PDB entry 6NKM | X-ray diffraction, 1.90 A resolution | chains B and D of the 4 polymer chains in the assembly

== Chain B (and D) ==
Molecule: Short chain dehydrogenase
Organism: Penicillium fellutanum
Notes: chain D of this document is another copy of the same molecule, construct and numbering; everything in this record applies to it too
UniProt: L0E2Z4 (L0E2Z4_9EURO); residues 1-265 here = UniProt positions 1-265
Sequence (265 residues; row label = number of the first residue in the row):
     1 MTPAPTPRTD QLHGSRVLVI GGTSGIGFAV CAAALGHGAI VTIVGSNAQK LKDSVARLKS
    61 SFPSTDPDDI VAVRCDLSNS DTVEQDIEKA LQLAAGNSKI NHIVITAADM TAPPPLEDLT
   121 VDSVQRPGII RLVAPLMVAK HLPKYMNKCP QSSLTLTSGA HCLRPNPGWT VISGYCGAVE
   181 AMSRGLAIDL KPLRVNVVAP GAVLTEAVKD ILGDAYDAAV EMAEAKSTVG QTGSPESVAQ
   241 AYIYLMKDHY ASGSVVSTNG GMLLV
Disordered / not traced: 1-8
Differences from the reference sequence: conflict Asn166 (Asp in L0E2Z4)
Swiss-Prot annotation at these positions:
  - binding site (NADP(+)): Thr23, Ser24, Ile26, Ser46, Asn47, Lys50, Asp76, Arg131, Val203, Thr205
Ligand contacts: NADP (NAP; NADP nicotinamide-adenine-dinucleotide phosphate): Gly21, Gly22, Thr23, Ser24, Gly25, Ile26, Gly45, Ser46, Asn47, Lys50, Cys75, Asp76, Leu77, Ser78, Thr106, Ala107, Ala108, Met110, Ile130, Arg131, Thr157, Ser158, Gly159, Pro200, Gly201, Ala202, Val203, Thr205, Ala207, Val208
What the authors report for this chain:
  - binding site for NADP: Arg131
  - catalytic residues: Arg131 (from molecular simulation)

== Chain B / chain D interface ==
Pairs across the interface (67):
  Pro150(B) with Val229(D), hydrophobic; Gln231(D)
  Arg184(B) with Leu264(D)
  Ala187(B) with Thr228(D); Leu264(D), hydrophobic
  Ile188(B) with Leu264(D)
  Lys191(B) with Thr228(D)
  Pro192(B) with Thr228(D); Val229(D)
  Arg194(B) with Val229(D)
  Gly201(B) with Tyr250(D)
  Ala202(B) with Tyr250(D), hydrogen bond (backbone-side chain)
  Thr228(B) with Ala187(D); Ile188(D); Lys191(D); Pro192(D); Ser252(D), hydrogen bond
  Val229(B) with Pro192(D); Arg194(D)
  Gln231(B) with Pro150(D); Tyr250(D)
  Thr232(B) with Tyr250(D)
  Gly233(B) with Tyr250(D)
  Ser237(B) with Asp248(D); His249(D), hydrogen bond (side chain-backbone)
  Gln240(B) with Tyr244(D); Lys247(D)
  Ala241(B) with Tyr244(D), hydrophobic
  Tyr244(B) with Gln240(D); Ala241(D), hydrophobic; Tyr244(D), hydrophobic; Val256(D); Thr258(D)
  Lys247(B) with Gln240(D)
  Asp248(B) with Ser237(D); Thr258(D), hydrogen bond
  His249(B) with Ser237(D)
  Tyr250(B) with Gly201(D); Ala202(D), hydrogen bond (side chain-backbone); Gln231(D); Thr232(D); Gly233(D); Val238(D), hydrophobic; Thr258(D); Asn259(D), hydrogen bond (side chain-backbone); Gly260(D), hydrogen bond (backbone-backbone)
  Ala251(B) with Thr258(D)
  Ser252(B) with Thr228(D); Asn259(D); Gly261(D), hydrogen bond (backbone-backbone)
  Gly253(B) with Leu264(D)
  Ser254(B) with Ser257(D)
  Val256(B) with Tyr244(D)
  Ser257(B) with Ser254(D)
  Thr258(B) with Tyr244(D); Asp248(D), hydrogen bond; Tyr250(D); Ala251(D)
  Asn259(B) with Tyr250(D), hydrogen bond (backbone-side chain); Ser252(D)
  Gly260(B) with Tyr250(D), hydrogen bond (backbone-backbone)
  Gly261(B) with Ser252(D), hydrogen bond (backbone-backbone)
  Leu264(B) with Arg184(D); Ala187(D), hydrophobic; Ile188(D), hydrophobic; Gly253(D)
  Val265(B) with Ile188(D), hydrophobic
Also at the interface, not in a pair above, chain B (36 interface residues in all): Val238, Val255
Also at the interface, not in a pair above, chain D (36 interface residues in all): Val255, Met262

== Summary ==
The chain B/chain D interface involves 36 residues from each chain, with 12 hydrogen bonds. Polar pairs
include Ala202(B)-Tyr250(D), Thr228(B)-Ser252(D) and Ser237(B)-His249(D). Ligands of chain B: NADP. From
UniProt: 10 NADP+-binding residues on chain B. The paper reports the catalytic residue Arg131(B); a binding
site for NADP at Arg131(B).
Both chains are Short chain dehydrogenase (Penicillium fellutanum). Entry 6NKM (Structure of PhqE D166N
Reductase/Diels-Alderase from Penicillium fellutanum in complex with NADP+ and substrate) was determined by
X-ray diffraction, deposited together with 6NKH, 6NKI and 6NKK.
